Entry 5T9F (X-ray diffraction, 1.99 A resolution); this record covers chains A and B.

# Chain A (and B)
Name: Prephenate dehydrogenase 1
Organism: Glycine max
Notes: EC 1.3.1.13; chain B of this document is another copy of the same molecule, construct and numbering; everything in this record applies to it too
UniProt: I1MYY4 (I1MYY4_SOYBN); residue numbers follow UniProt; this construct covers 1-271
Amino-acid sequence (271 residues; each row starts with the number of its first residue):
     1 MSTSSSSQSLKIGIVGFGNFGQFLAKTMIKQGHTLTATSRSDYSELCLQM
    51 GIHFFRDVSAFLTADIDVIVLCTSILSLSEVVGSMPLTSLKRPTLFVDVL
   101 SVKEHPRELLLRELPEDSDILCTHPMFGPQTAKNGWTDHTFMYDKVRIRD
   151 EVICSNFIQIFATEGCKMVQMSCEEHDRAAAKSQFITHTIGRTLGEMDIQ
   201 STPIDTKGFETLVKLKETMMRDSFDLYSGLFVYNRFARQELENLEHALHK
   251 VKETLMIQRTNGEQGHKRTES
Disordered / not traced: 1-8, 258-271 (chain B: 1-7, 261-271)
Differences from the reference sequence: engineered mutation Asp-222 (Asn in I1MYY4)
Small-molecule neighbours:
  - NADP (NAP; NADP nicotinamide-adenine-dinucleotide phosphate): Gly-16, Phe-17, Gly-18, Asn-19, Phe-20, Gly-21, Ser-39, Arg-40, Ser-41, Tyr-43, Cys-72, Thr-73, Ser-74, Ile-75, Ser-77, Glu-80, Val-81, Val-99, Leu-100, Ser-101, His-124, Pro-125, Phe-127, Gly-128, Pro-129, Asp-222, Ser-223, Asp-225, Leu-226
  - tyrosine (TYR): Ser-101, His-124, Pro-125, Met-126, Phe-127, Gly-128, Pro-129, Gln-130, Thr-131, Gln-184, His-188, Asp-222, Leu-226, Leu-230

# Interface between chain A and chain B
Contacting residue pairs (10):
  Gln-22(A) / Glu-45(B)
  Lys-26(A) / Glu-45(B)  salt bridge
  Glu-45(A) / Gln-22(B)
  Glu-45(A) / Lys-26(B)  salt bridge
  Glu-45(A) / Leu-46(B)
  Leu-46(A) / Glu-45(B)
  Gln-49(A) / Leu-46(B)
  Gln-49(A) / Gln-49(B)
  Met-50(A) / Gln-49(B)
  Arg-56(A) / Arg-221(B)
Also at the interface, not in a pair above, chain A (8 interface residues in all): Asn-19
Also at the interface, not in a pair above, chain B (8 interface residues in all): Asp-42, Met-50

# Overview
Chain A and chain B each contribute 8 residues to their interface; the contacts include 2 salt bridges. Its
one salt-bridged contact is Lys-26(A)/Glu-45(B). Chain A binds NADP and tyrosine.
Both chains are Prephenate dehydrogenase 1 (Glycine max). Entry 5T9F (Prephenate Dehydrogenase N222D mutant
from Soybean) was determined by X-ray diffraction (same publication as 5WHX and 5T95).
